5WNZ - chains T and A of the 4 polymer chains in the assembly; structure by X-ray diffraction, 2.20 A resolution.

Chain T:
Molecule: 16-nt DNA strand
Sequence (16 nucleotides; row label = number of the first residue in the row):
     1 CCGACGGCGCATCAGC

Chain A:
Protein: DNA polymerase beta
Source organism: Homo sapiens
Notes: EC 2.7.7.7, 4.2.99.-
UniProtKB: P06746 (DPOLB_HUMAN); numbering as in UniProt (aligned over 1-335)
Amino-acid sequence (335 residues; each row starts with the number of its first residue):
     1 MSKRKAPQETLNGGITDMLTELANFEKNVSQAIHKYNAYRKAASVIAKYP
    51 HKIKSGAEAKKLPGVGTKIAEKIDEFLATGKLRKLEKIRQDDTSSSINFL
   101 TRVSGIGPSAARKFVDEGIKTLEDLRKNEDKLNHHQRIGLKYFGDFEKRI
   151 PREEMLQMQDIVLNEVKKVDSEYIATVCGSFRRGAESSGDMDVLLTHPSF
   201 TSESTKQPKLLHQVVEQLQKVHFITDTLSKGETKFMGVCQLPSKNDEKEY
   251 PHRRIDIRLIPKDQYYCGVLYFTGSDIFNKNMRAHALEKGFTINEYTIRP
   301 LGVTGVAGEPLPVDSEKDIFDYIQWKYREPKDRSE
Not modelled in the structure: 1-9, 303
UniProt features mapped onto this chain:
  - region: Arg-183 to Asp-192 (DNA-binding)
  - active site: Lys-72 (Nucleophile)
  - binding site (K(+)): Lys-60, Leu-62, Val-65, Thr-101, Val-103, Ile-106
  - binding site (Na(+)): Lys-60, Leu-62, Val-65, Thr-101, Val-103, Ile-106
  - binding site (dATP): Arg-149, Ser-180, Arg-183, Gly-189, Asp-190
  - binding site (dCTP): Arg-149, Ser-180, Arg-183, Gly-189, Asp-190
  - binding site (dGTP): Arg-149, Ser-180, Arg-183, Gly-189, Asp-190, Asp-192
  - binding site (dTTP): Arg-149, Ser-180, Arg-183, Gly-189, Asp-190
  - binding site (Mg(2+)): Asp-190, Asp-192, Asp-256
  - modified residue: Lys-72 (N6-acetyllysine), Arg-83 (Omega-N-methylarginine), Arg-152 (Omega-N-methylarginine)
  - cross-link (Glycyl lysine isopeptide (Lys-Gly)): Lys-41 (interchain with G-Cter in ubiquitin), Lys-61 (interchain with G-Cter in ubiquitin), Lys-81 (interchain with G-Cter in ubiquitin)
  - natural variant: Leu-22 (L22P: Found in a gastric cancer sample; uncertain significance), Tyr-39 (Y39C: Found in a gastric cancer sample; uncertain significance), Gly-118 (G118V: Decreased DNA-directed DNA polymerase activity), Arg-137 (R137Q: Decreased function in base-excision repair), Arg-149 (R149I: Decreased DNA-directed DNA polymerase activity), Asp-160 (D160N: Found in a gastric cancer sample; uncertain significance), Cys-239 (C239R: Found in a gastric cancer sample; uncertain significance), Lys-289 (K289M: Found in a colon cancer sample; uncertain significance), Asn-294 (N294D: Found in a gastric cancer sample; uncertain significance), Glu-295 (E295K: Found in a gastric cancer sample; uncertain significance)
  - mutagenesis: Phe-25 (F25W: No effect on 5'-dRP lyase activity. Decreased ssDNA binding), His-34 (H34G: Decreased 5'-dRP lyase activity. Decreased ssDNA binding), Lys-35 (K35A: Decreased 5'-dRP lyase activity. Decreased ssDNA binding. Loss of 5'-dRP lyase activity; when associated with A-68 and A-72. Decreased ssDNA binding; when associated with A-68 and A-72 ...), Tyr-39 (Y39F: No effect on 5'-dRP lyase activity; Y39Q: Abolishes DNA polymerase and 5'-dRP lyase activity), Lys-41 (K41R: Abolishes ubiquitination; when associated with R-61 and R-81), Lys-60 (K60A: Decreased 5'-dRP lyase activity. Decreased ssDNA binding), Lys-61 (K61R: Abolishes ubiquitination; when associated with R-41 and R-81), Lys-68 (K68A: No effect on 5'-dRP lyase activity. Decreased ssDNA binding. Loss of 5'-dRP lyase activity; when associated with A-35 and A-72. Decreased ssDNA binding; when associated with A-35 and A-72 ...), Glu-71 (E71Q: No effect on 5'-dRP lyase activity. No effect on structure shown by circular dichroism. No effect on ssDNA binding), Lys-72 (K72A: Severely reduced 5'-dRP lyase activity. Does not affect ssDNA binding. Loss of 5'-dRP lyase activity; when associated with A-35 and A-68. Decreased ssDNA binding ...), Glu-75 (E75A: Slightly decreased 5'-dRP lyase activity. Decreased ssDNA binding. No effect on structure shown by circular dichroism), Lys-81 (K81R: Abolishes ubiquitination; when associated with R-41 and R-61), 5 further mutagenesis entries in UniProt
Bound ions: Na+ site 1: Lys-60, Leu-62, Val-65 (shared with 1 residue of chain D); Na+ site 2: Thr-101, Val-103, Ile-106 (shared with 1 residue of chain P); Ca2+ site 1: Asp-190, Asp-192, Asp-256 (together with 5-FodCTP) (shared with 1 residue of chain P); Ca2+ site 2: Asp-190, Asp-192 (together with 5-FodCTP)
Small-molecule neighbours: 5-FodCTP (B7J; 2'-deoxy-5-formylcytidine 5'-(tetrahydrogen triphosphate)): Gly-179, Ser-180, Arg-183, Ser-188, Gly-189, Asp-190, Asp-192, Tyr-271, Phe-272, Thr-273, Gly-274, Ser-275, Asp-276, Asn-279

Interface between chain T and chain A:
Contacting residue pairs (27; chain T residue first):
  DC5(T) / His-34(A)  stacking on the base
  DG6(T) / Asn-279(A)  base contact
  DG6(T) / Lys-280(A)  base contact
  DG6(T) / Arg-283(A)  sugar contact
  DG6(T) / Ala-284(A)  sugar contact
  DG6(T) / Leu-287(A)  phosphate contact
  DG7(T) / Tyr-271(A)  base contact
  DG7(T) / Arg-283(A)  hydrogen bond to the sugar
  DG7(T) / Leu-287(A)  phosphate contact
  DG7(T) / Thr-292(A)  hydrogen bond to the phosphate
  DG7(T) / Ile-293(A)  sugar contact
  DG7(T) / Asn-294(A)  phosphate contact
  DC8(T) / Asn-294(A)  hydrogen bond to the phosphate
  DC8(T) / Glu-295(A)  sugar contact
  DC8(T) / Arg-299(A)  salt bridge to the phosphate
  DG9(T) / Thr-233(A)  hydrogen bond to the phosphate
  DG9(T) / Lys-234(A)  phosphate contact
  DG9(T) / Arg-258(A)  sugar contact
  DG9(T) / Tyr-296(A)  hydrogen bond to the phosphate
  DC10(T) / Ser-229(A)  phosphate contact
  DC10(T) / Lys-230(A)  phosphate contact
  DC10(T) / Gly-231(A)  phosphate contact
  DC10(T) / Glu-232(A)  hydrogen bond to the phosphate
  DC10(T) / Thr-233(A)  hydrogen bond to the phosphate
  DC10(T) / Lys-234(A)  hydrogen bond to the phosphate
  DA11(T) / Ser-229(A)  phosphate contact
  DA11(T) / Lys-230(A)  hydrogen bond to the phosphate
Other interface residues (no listed pair), chain T (8 interface residues in all): DT12
Other interface residues (no listed pair), chain A (21 interface residues in all): Asn-133

In short:
The interface between chain T and chain A involves 8 residues on one side and 21 on the other, with 9 hydrogen
bonds, 1 salt bridge and 1 aromatic stacking contact. Polar pairs include DG7(T)/Arg-283(A), DG7(T)/Thr-292(A)
and DC8(T)/Asn-294(A). Bound to chain A: 5-FodCTP.
Chain T is a 16-nt DNA strand and chain A is DNA polymerase beta (Homo sapiens); the structure, DNA polymerase
beta substrate complex with incoming 5-FodCTP, was determined by X-ray diffraction, deposited together with
5WNX, 5WNY and 5WO0.
